Entry 2MGU (solution NMR); this record covers chains A and M.

== Chain A ==
Protein: Calmodulin
From: Rattus norvegicus
Reference sequence: P62161 (CALM_RAT); residues 1-148 here correspond to UniProt positions 2-149 (UniProt number = residue number + 1)
Chain sequence (148 residues; numbered 1 to 148; the number before each row is that of its first residue):
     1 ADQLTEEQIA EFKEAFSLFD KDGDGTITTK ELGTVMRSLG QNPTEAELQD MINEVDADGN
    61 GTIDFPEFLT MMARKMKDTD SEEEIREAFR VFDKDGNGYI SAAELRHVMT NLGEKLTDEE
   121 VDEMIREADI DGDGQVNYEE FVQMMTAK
Metal / ion sites: Ca2+ site 1: Asp20, Asp22, Asp24, Thr26, Glu31; Ca2+ site 2: Asp56, Asp58, Asn60, Thr62, Glu67; Ca2+ site 3: Asp93, Asp95, Asn97, Tyr99, Glu104; Ca2+ site 4: Asp129, Asp131, Asp133, Gln135, Glu140

== Chain M ==
Protein: MA8-43
From: Human immunodeficiency virus 1
Reference sequence: Q7ZJG2 (Q7ZJG2_9HIV1); numbering as in UniProt (aligned over 8-43)
Chain sequence (36 residues; row label = number of the first residue in the row):
     8 LSGGELDKWE KIRLRPGGKK QYKLKHIVWA SRELER

== How chain A and chain M interact ==
Residue-residue contacts (60; chain A residue first):
  Glu14(A) with Arg43(M)
  Leu18(A) with Ser38(M); Glu42(M); Arg43(M)
  Phe19(A) with Ile34(M); Ser38(M)
  Met36(A) with Ile34(M)
  Ser38(A) with Leu41(M)
  Leu39(A) with Ile34(M); Ala37(M); Ser38(M); Leu41(M)
  Asp50(A) with Lys30(M)
  Met51(A) with Lys30(M); Leu31(M)
  Glu54(A) with Tyr29(M); Lys30(M)
  Val55(A) with Tyr29(M); Leu31(M)
  Ile63(A) with Leu31(M)
  Phe68(A) with Val35(M)
  Met71(A) with Tyr29(M); Leu31(M); Lys32(M)
  Met72(A) with Lys32(M); Val35(M)
  Lys75(A) with Lys27(M); Lys32(M)
  Met76(A) with Lys27(M)
  Thr79(A) with Lys27(M)
  Asp80(A) with Gly25(M); Lys26(M); Lys27(M)
  Glu83(A) with Lys26(M); Lys27(M); Gln28(M)
  Glu84(A) with Leu21(M); Gly24(M)
  Arg86(A) with Lys30(M)
  Phe92(A) with Ile19(M)
  Leu105(A) with Trp16(M); Ile19(M)
  Met109(A) with Lys15(M); Ile19(M)
  Leu112(A) with Lys18(M)
  Glu114(A) with Lys18(M)
  Leu116(A) with Lys15(M)
  Glu120(A) with Lys15(M)
  Glu123(A) with Leu13(M)
  Met124(A) with Leu13(M); Trp16(M); Ile19(M)
  Glu127(A) with Trp16(M)
  Ala128(A) with Trp16(M)
  Met144(A) with Trp16(M)
  Met145(A) with Ile19(M); Arg20(M)
  Thr146(A) with Arg20(M)
  Ala147(A) with Arg20(M)
  Lys148(A) with Arg20(M)
Also at the interface, not in a pair above, chain A (44 interface residues in all): Leu32, Val35, Glu47, Arg74, Lys77, Asp78, Ile125
Also at the interface, not in a pair above, chain M (24 interface residues in all): Trp36

== Summary ==
44 residues of chain A face 24 of chain M across their interface. The Ca2+ site 1 is built by Asp20(A),
Asp22(A), Asp24(A), Thr26(A) and Glu31(A). Asp56(A), Asp58(A), Asn60(A), Thr62(A) and Glu67(A) coordinate Ca2+
site 2.
Chain A is Calmodulin (Rattus norvegicus) and chain M is MA8-43 (Human immunodeficiency virus 1); the
structure, Structure of the complex between calmodulin and the binding domain of HIV-1 matrix protein, was
determined by solution NMR.
